Entry 8SXB (electron microscopy, 2.90 A resolution); this record covers chain A.

[Chain A]
Name: Multidrug resistance-associated protein 4 isoform X1
From: Bos indicus
UniProtKB: A0A6P5CNW8 (A0A6P5CNW8_BOSIN); residues 1321-2645 here correspond to UniProt positions 1-1325 (UniProt number = residue number - 1320)
Amino-acid sequence (1325 residues; numbered 1321 to 2645; the number before each row is that of its first residue):
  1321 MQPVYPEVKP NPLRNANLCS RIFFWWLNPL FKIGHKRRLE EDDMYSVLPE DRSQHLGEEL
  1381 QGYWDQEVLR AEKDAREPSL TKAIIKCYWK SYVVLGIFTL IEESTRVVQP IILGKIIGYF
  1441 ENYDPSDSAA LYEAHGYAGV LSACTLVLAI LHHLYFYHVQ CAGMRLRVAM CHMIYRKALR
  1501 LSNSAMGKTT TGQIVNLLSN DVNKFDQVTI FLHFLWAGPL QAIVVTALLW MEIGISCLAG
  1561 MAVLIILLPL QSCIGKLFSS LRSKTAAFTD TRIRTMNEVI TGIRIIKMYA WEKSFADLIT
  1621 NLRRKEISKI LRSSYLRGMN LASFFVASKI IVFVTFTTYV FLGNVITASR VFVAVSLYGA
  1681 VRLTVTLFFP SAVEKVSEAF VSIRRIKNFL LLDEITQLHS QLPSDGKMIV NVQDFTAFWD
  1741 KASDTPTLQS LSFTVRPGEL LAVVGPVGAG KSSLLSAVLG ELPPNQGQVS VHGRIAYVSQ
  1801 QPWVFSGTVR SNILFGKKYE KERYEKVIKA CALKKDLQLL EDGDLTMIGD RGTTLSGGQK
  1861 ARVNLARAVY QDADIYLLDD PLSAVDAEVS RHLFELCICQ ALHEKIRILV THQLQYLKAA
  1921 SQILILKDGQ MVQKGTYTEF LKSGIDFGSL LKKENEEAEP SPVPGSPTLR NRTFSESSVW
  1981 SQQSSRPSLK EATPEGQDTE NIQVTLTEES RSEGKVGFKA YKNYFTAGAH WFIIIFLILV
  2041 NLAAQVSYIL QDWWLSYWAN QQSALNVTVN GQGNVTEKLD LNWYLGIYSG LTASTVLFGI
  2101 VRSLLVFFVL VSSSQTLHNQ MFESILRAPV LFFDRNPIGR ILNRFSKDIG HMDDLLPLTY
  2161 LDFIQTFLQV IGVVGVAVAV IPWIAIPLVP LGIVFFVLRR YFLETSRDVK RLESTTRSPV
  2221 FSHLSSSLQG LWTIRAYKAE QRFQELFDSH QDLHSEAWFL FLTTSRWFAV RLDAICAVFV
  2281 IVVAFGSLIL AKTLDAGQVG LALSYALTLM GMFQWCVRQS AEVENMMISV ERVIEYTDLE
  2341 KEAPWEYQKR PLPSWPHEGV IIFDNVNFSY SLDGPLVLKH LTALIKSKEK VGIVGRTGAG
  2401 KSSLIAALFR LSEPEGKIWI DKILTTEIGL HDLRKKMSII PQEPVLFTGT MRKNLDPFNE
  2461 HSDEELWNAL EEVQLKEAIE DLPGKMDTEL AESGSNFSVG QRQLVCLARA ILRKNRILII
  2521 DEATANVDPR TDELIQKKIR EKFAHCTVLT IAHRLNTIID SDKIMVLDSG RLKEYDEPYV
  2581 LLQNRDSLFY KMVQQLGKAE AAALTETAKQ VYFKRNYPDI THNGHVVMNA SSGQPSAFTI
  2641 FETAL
Disordered / not traced: 1321-1365, 1715-1728, 1936-2012, 2066-2075, 2619-2645
Differences from the reference sequence: conflict His1375 (Unk55 in A0A6P5CNW8), Asn1864 (Unk544 in A0A6P5CNW8), Ile2517 (Unk1197 in A0A6P5CNW8), Glu2600 (Unk1280 in A0A6P5CNW8), Phe2638 (Leu1318 in A0A6P5CNW8)
Residues lining bound ligands: Prostaglandin E2 (P2E; (Z)-7-[(1R,2R,3R)-3-hydroxy-2-[(E,3S)-3-hydroxyoct-1-enyl]-5-oxo-cyclopentyl]hept-5-enoic acid): His1472, Phe1476, Gln1480, Phe1531, Leu1641, Phe1644, Leu1683, Leu1687, Phe1688, Asp2162, Gln2165, Thr2166, Arg2266, Gly2311, Met2312, Gln2314, Trp2315, Arg2318
Reported in the primary citation:
  - binding site for Prostaglandin E2: His1472, Phe1476, Phe1531, Phe1644, Leu1683, Leu1687, Phe1688, Asp2162, Gln2165, Thr2166, Arg2266, Gln2314, Trp2315, Arg2318

[Summary]
Bound to chain A: Prostaglandin E2. The paper reports a binding site for Prostaglandin E2 at His1472, Phe1476
and Phe1531 among others.
Chain A is Multidrug resistance-associated protein 4 isoform X1 (Bos indicus); the structure, Bovine multidrug
resistance protein 4 (MRP4) bound to prostaglandin E2 in MSP lipid nanodisc, was determined by electron
microscopy together with 8SWN, 8SX7, 8SX8, 8SX9 and 8SXA from the same study.
